PDB entry 8FVL | X-ray diffraction, 1.96 A resolution | chains B and L of the 3 polymer chains in the assembly

== Chain B ==
Name: Proprotein convertase subtilisin/kexin type 9
From: Homo sapiens
Notes: EC 3.4.21.-
UniProtKB: Q8NBP7 (PCSK9_HUMAN); residue numbers follow UniProt; this construct covers 153-692
Chain sequence (540 residues; each row starts with the number of its first residue):
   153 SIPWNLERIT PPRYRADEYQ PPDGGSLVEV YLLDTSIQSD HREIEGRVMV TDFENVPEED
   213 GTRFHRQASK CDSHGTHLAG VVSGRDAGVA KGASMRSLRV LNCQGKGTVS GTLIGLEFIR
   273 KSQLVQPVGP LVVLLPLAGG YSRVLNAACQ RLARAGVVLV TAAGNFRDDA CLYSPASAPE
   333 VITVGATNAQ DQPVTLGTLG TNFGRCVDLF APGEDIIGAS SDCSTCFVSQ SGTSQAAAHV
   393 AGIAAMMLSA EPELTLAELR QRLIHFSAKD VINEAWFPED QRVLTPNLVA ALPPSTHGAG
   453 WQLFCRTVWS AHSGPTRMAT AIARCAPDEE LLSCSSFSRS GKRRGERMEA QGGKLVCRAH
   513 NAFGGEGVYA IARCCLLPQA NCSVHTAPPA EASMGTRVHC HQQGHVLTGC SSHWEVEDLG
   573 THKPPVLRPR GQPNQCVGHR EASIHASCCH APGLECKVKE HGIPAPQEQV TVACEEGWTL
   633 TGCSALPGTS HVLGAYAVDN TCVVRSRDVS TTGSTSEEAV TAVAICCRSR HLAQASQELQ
Not modelled in the structure: 168-175, 213-219, 450-451, 543-546, 554-556, 572-584, 617-618, 640-641, 660-670, 682-692
Sequence notes: variant I474 (Val in Q8NBP7), E670 (Gly in Q8NBP7)
Disulfide bonds: C223-C255, C323-C358, C375-C378, C457-C527, C477-C526, C486-C509, C534-C601, C552-C600, C562-C588, C608-C679, C626-C678, C635-C654

== Chain L ==
Name: YBX-YC3-VAL-PRO-THR-THR-PHE-MAA-CYS-MN1 inhibitor
Chain sequence (10 residues; row label = number of the first residue in the row):
     1 XXVPTTFACX
Modified residues: YBX ((ethylsulfanyl)acetic acid) at position 1, YC3 (3-[2-(sulfanylmethyl)phenyl]-L-phenylalanine) at position 2, MN1 (4-carboxypiperidine) at position 10; A8 (N-methyl-L-alanine; MAA)
Disulfide bonds: YC3_2-C9

== Interface between chain B and chain L ==
Contacting residue pairs (27):
  K222(B) - T5(L)
  S225(B) - T5(L)
  H226(B) - T5(L)
  N317(B) - YC3_2(L)
  N317(B) - T6(L)
  N317(B) - F7(L)  hydrogen bond (side chain-backbone)
  N317(B) - A8(L)
  F318(B) - F7(L)  hydrophobic
  F318(B) - A8(L)
  V346(B) - YC3_2(L)
  L348(B) - YC3_2(L)
  L348(B) - MN1_10(L)
  L351(B) - YC3_2(L)
  L351(B) - A8(L)
  G352(B) - YC3_2(L)
  T353(B) - YC3_2(L)
  G365(B) - YC3_2(L)
  E366(B) - YBX_1(L)
  D367(B) - YBX_1(L)
  S381(B) - YBX_1(L)
  Q382(B) - YBX_1(L)
  Q382(B) - V3(L)
  S383(B) - YBX_1(L)
  S383(B) - YC3_2(L)
  S383(B) - T6(L)
  G384(B) - YC3_2(L)
  T385(B) - YC3_2(L)
Also at the interface, not in a pair above, chain B (19 interface residues in all): A338
Also at the interface, not in a pair above, chain L (9 interface residues in all): C9

== Overview ==
19 residues of chain B and 9 residues of chain L are in contact, with 1 hydrogen bond. Its one hydrogen-bonded
contact is N317(B)-F7(L).
Chain B is Proprotein convertase subtilisin/kexin type 9 (Homo sapiens) and chain L is
YBX-YC3-VAL-PRO-THR-THR-PHE-MAA-CYS-MN1 inhibitor; the structure, PCSK9 in complex with an inhibitor, was
determined by X-ray diffraction together with 8FPO, 8FPQ, 8FVM, 8FVN, 8FVO, 8FVP and 8FVQ from the same study.
